Entry 3GSV (X-ray diffraction, 1.90 A resolution); this record covers chains A and P of the 3 polymer chains in the assembly.

[Chain A]
Molecule: HLA class I histocompatibility antigen, A-2 alpha chain
From: Homo sapiens
Reference sequence: P01892 (1A02_HUMAN); residues 1-275 here correspond to UniProt positions 25-299 (UniProt number = residue number + 24)
Chain sequence (275 residues; row label = number of the first residue in the row):
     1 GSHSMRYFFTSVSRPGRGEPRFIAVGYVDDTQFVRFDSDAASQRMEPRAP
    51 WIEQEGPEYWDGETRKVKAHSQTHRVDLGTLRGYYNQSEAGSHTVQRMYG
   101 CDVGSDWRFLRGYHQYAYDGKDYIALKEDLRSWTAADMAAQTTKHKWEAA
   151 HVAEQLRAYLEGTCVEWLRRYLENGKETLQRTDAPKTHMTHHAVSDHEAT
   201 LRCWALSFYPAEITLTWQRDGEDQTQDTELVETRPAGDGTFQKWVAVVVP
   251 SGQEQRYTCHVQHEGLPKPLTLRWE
Disulfide bonds: C101-C164, C203-C259
Differences from the reference sequence: engineered mutation V245 (Ala269 in P01892)

[Chain P]
Molecule: HCMV pp65 fragment 495-503, variant M5Q (NLVPQVATV)
Chain sequence (9 residues; numbered 1 to 9; the number before each row is that of its first residue):
     1 NLVPQVATV

[Chain A / chain P interface]
Pairs across the interface - 41 pairs, chain A then chain P:
  M5(A) - N1(P)
  Y7(A) - N1(P)  hydrogen bond (side chain-backbone)
  Y7(A) - L2(P)  hydrophobic
  F9(A) - L2(P)  hydrophobic
  M45(A) - L2(P)  hydrophobic
  E63(A) - N1(P)
  E63(A) - L2(P)  hydrogen bond (side chain-backbone)
  K66(A) - N1(P)  hydrogen bond
  K66(A) - L2(P)  hydrogen bond (side chain-backbone)
  K66(A) - V3(P)
  K66(A) - P4(P)
  V67(A) - L2(P)
  H70(A) - V3(P)
  H70(A) - V6(P)
  T73(A) - V6(P)  hydrogen bond (side chain-backbone)
  T73(A) - A7(P)
  T73(A) - T8(P)
  V76(A) - T8(P)
  D77(A) - T8(P)  hydrogen bond
  D77(A) - V9(P)  hydrogen bond (side chain-backbone)
  T80(A) - V9(P)
  L81(A) - V9(P)  hydrophobic
  Y84(A) - V9(P)  hydrogen bond (side chain-backbone)
  R97(A) - V6(P)
  Y99(A) - L2(P)
  Y99(A) - V3(P)  hydrogen bond (side chain-backbone)
  Y116(A) - V9(P)  hydrophobic
  T143(A) - V9(P)  hydrogen bond (side chain-backbone)
  K146(A) - T8(P)  hydrogen bond
  K146(A) - V9(P)  hydrogen bond (side chain-backbone)
  W147(A) - A7(P)
  W147(A) - T8(P)  hydrogen bond (side chain-backbone)
  W147(A) - V9(P)  hydrophobic
  V152(A) - A7(P)  hydrophobic
  Q155(A) - Q5(P)
  Y159(A) - N1(P)  hydrogen bond (side chain-backbone)
  Y159(A) - L2(P)
  Y159(A) - V3(P)
  T163(A) - N1(P)
  W167(A) - N1(P)
  Y171(A) - N1(P)  hydrogen bond (side chain-backbone)
Other interface residues (no listed pair), chain A (29 interface residues in all): Y59, Y123, L156

[Overview]
29 residues of chain A and 9 residues of chain P are in contact; the contacts include 15 hydrogen bonds. Polar
pairs include Y7(A)-N1(P), E63(A)-L2(P) and K66(A)-N1(P).
Chain A is HLA class I histocompatibility antigen, A-2 alpha chain (Homo sapiens) and chain P is HCMV pp65
fragment 495-503, variant M5Q (NLVPQVATV); the structure, Crystal structure of the binary complex between
HLA-A2 and HCMV NLV-M5Q peptide variant, was determined by X-ray diffraction, deposited together with 3GSN,
3GSO, 3GSQ, 3GSR, 3GSU, 3GSW and 3GSX.
